PDB entry 8BEB | X-ray diffraction, 3.18 A resolution | chains A and B of the 4 polymer chains in the assembly

Chain A:
Protein: Elongin-B
Organism: Homo sapiens
UniProt: Q15370 (ELOB_HUMAN); numbering as in UniProt (aligned over 1-104)
Amino-acid sequence (104 residues; numbered 1 to 104; the number before each row is that of its first residue):
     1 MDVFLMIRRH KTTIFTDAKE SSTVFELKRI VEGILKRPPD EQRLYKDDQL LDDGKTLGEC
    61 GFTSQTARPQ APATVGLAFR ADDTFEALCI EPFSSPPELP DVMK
Curated features (UniProtKB/Swiss-Prot):
  - modified residue: M1 (N-acetylmethionine), T84 (Phosphothreonine)

Chain B:
Protein: Elongin-C
Organism: Homo sapiens
UniProt: Q15369 (ELOC_HUMAN); numbering as in UniProt (aligned over 17-112)
Amino-acid sequence (97 residues; each row starts with the number of its first residue):
    16 MMYVKLISSD GHEFIVKREH ALTSGTIKAM LSGPGQFAEN ETNEVNFREI PSHVLSKVCM
    76 YFTYKVRYTN SSTEIPEFPI APEIALELLM AANFLDC
Unresolved in the structure: 16, 48-57
Construct notes: initiating methionine (16)

Interface between chain A and chain B:
Residue-residue contacts - 49 pairs, chain A then chain B:
  F4(A) - R82(B)
  R8(A) - H27(B)
  K11(A) - D25(B)  hydrogen bond (side chain-backbone)
  K11(A) - G26(B)
  K11(A) - H27(B)
  K11(A) - E28(B)  hydrogen bond (backbone-backbone)
  T12(A) - E28(B)  hydrogen bond
  T13(A) - E28(B)  hydrogen bond (backbone-backbone)
  T13(A) - F29(B)
  T13(A) - I30(B)  hydrogen bond (backbone-backbone)
  I14(A) - I30(B)
  F15(A) - Y18(B)
  F15(A) - F29(B)  hydrophobic
  F15(A) - I30(B)  hydrogen bond (backbone-backbone)
  F15(A) - S71(B)
  F15(A) - C74(B)  hydrophobic
  F15(A) - M75(B)
  T16(A) - Y18(B)  hydrogen bond
  D17(A) - K32(B)  salt bridge
  I34(A) - I30(B)  hydrophobic
  L35(A) - I30(B)  hydrophobic
  P69(A) - M75(B)
  P69(A) - T78(B)
  P69(A) - Y79(B)  hydrophobic
  P69(A) - R82(B)
  P69(A) - Y83(B)  hydrophobic
  Q70(A) - M75(B)
  Q70(A) - Y79(B)
  Q70(A) - Y83(B)
  Q70(A) - P91(B)
  Q70(A) - F93(B)
  Q70(A) - P94(B)
  P72(A) - M75(B)
  E91(A) - H27(B)
  P92(A) - H27(B)  hydrogen bond (backbone-side chain)
  F93(A) - H27(B)
  F93(A) - F29(B)  hydrophobic
  F93(A) - S67(B)
  F93(A) - H68(B)
  F93(A) - S71(B)
  S94(A) - D25(B)
  S94(A) - P66(B)
  S94(A) - S67(B)  hydrogen bond (backbone-side chain)
  S94(A) - H68(B)  hydrogen bond
  S95(A) - H68(B)
  P96(A) - H68(B)
  P96(A) - E98(B)
  P97(A) - E102(B)
  M103(A) - P97(B)
Also at the interface, not in a pair above, chain A (25 interface residues in all): M6, H10, L99
Also at the interface, not in a pair above, chain B (28 interface residues in all): V31, E92, I99, A100

Overview:
25 residues of chain A face 28 of chain B across their interface, with 10 hydrogen bonds and 1 salt bridge.
Polar contacts include D17(A)-K32(B), K11(A)-D25(B) and T12(A)-E28(B).
Here chain A is Elongin-B and chain B is Elongin-C, both from Homo sapiens. Entry 8BEB (Ternary complex
between VCB, BRD4-BD1 and PROTAC 49) was determined by X-ray diffraction together with 8BDI, 8BDJ, 8BDL, 8BDM,
8BDN, 8BDO and 3 further entries from the same study.
